Entry 6LXY (X-ray diffraction, 2.19 A resolution); this record covers chain A.

== Chain A ==
Molecule: Interleukin-1 receptor-associated kinase 4
Source organism: Homo sapiens
Notes: EC 2.7.11.1
UniProtKB: Q9NWZ3 (IRAK4_HUMAN); residues 160-460 here = UniProt positions 160-460
Amino-acid sequence (305 residues; numbered 156 to 460; the number before each row is that of its first residue):
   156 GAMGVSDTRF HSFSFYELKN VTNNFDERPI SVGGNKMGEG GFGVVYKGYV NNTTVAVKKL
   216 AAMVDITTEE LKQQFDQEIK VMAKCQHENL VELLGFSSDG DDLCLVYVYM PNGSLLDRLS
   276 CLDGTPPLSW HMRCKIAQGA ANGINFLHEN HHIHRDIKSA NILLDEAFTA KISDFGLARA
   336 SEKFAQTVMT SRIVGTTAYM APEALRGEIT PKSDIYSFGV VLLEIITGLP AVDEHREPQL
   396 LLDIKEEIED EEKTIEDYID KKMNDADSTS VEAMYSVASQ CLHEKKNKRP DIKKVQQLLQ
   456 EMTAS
Not modelled in the structure: 156-162, 339-340, 459-460
Sequence notes: expression tag (156-159)
Modified residues: T345 (phosphothreonine; TPO); S346 (phosphoserine; SEP)
Swiss-Prot annotation at these positions:
  - active site: D311 (Proton acceptor)
  - binding site (ATP): M192 to V200, K213, K313 to N316, D329
  - modified residue: T342 (Phosphothreonine), T345 (Phosphothreonine), S346 (Phosphoserine)
Small-molecule neighbours: EXF (N-[(2R)-2-fluoranyl-3-methyl-3-oxidanyl-butyl]-6-[(6-fluoranylpyrazolo[1,5-a]pyrimidin-5-yl)amino]-4-(propan-2-ylamino)pyridine-3-carboxamide): I185, M192, G193, V200, A211, K213, V246, Y262, V263, Y264, M265, P266, N267, G268, S269, D272, R273, D278, T280, L318, S328, D329
From the paper describing this entry:
  - binding site for EXF: Y262, D329

== Summary ==
Bound to chain A: compound EXF. From UniProt: active-site residue D311 and 15 ATP-binding residues. The paper
reports a binding site for EXF at Y262 and D329.
Chain A is Interleukin-1 receptor-associated kinase 4 (Homo sapiens); the structure, IRAK4 in complex with
inhibitor, was determined by X-ray diffraction together with 6VQL from the same study.
